4KTZ - chains A and B; structure by X-ray diffraction, 1.90 A resolution.

[Chain A (and B)]
Protein: RuvC endonuclease
Organism: Lactococcus phage bIL67
Notes: chain B of this document is another copy of the same molecule, construct and numbering; everything in this record applies to it too
UniProt: Q38242 (Q38242_9CAUD); residues 1-161 here = UniProt positions 1-161
Sequence (161 residues; each row starts with the number of its first residue):
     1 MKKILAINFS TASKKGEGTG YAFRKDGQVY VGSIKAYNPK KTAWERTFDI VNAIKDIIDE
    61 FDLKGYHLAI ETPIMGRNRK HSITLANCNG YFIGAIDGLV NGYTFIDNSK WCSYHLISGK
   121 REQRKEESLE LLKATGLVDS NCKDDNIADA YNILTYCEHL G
Disordered / not traced: 161
Sequence notes: engineered mutation N8 (Asp in Q38242)
Metal / ion sites: Mg2+: N8, E71
Reported in the primary citation:
  - catalytic residues: E71, D149
  - catalytic residues: D145 (by similarity / conservation)
  - Mg2+ coordination: N8, E71
  - Mg2+ coordination through a water molecule: D149
  - mutagenesis - D8N: abolished catalytic activity (citing earlier work)
  - mutagenesis - S10A, K40A: unchanged catalytic activity
  - mutagenesis - S109A, K110A, K120A: unchanged catalytic activity on replication forks
  - mutagenesis - T11A, R46A, R121A, R124A, R124A/K125A, K125A: abolished catalytic activity on DNA breaks
  - mutagenesis - T11A, R46A, R124A, R124A/K125A, K125A: abolished growth in response to UV resistance
  - mutagenesis - R121A: decreased growth in response to UV resistance
  - mutagenesis - R124A (1.21 x 10-8 M): decreased binding to junction
  - mutagenesis - R121A (7.33 x 10-9 M): increased binding to X junction
  - mutagenesis - R121A: decreased binding to F11
  - mutagenesis - R124A: decreased binding to linear DNA
  - mutagenesis - R121A, R124A: decreased binding to F12-RF
  - mutagenesis - R121A, R124A: decreased catalytic activity on X junction
  - mutagenesis - R124A: decreased catalytic activity on fork DNA
  - mutagenesis - R121A: decreased catalytic activity on F11 fork DNA
  - mutagenesis - S10A, K40A, S109A, K110A, K120A: unchanged growth

[Chain A / chain B interface]
Contacting residue pairs - 41 pairs, chain A then chain B:
  W44(A) with Y103(B); F105(B)
  P73(A) with N87(B)
  M75(A) with M75(B), hydrophobic; R79(B); I83(B), hydrophobic
  R79(A) with M75(B)
  S82(A) with I83(B)
  I83(A) with P73(B); I74(B); M75(B); I83(B); A86(B), hydrophobic
  A86(A) with I83(B); N87(B), hydrogen bond (backbone-side chain)
  N87(A) with P73(B); A86(B), hydrogen bond (side chain-backbone); N89(B), hydrogen bond; G90(B); F105(B)
  N89(A) with N87(B), hydrogen bond
  G90(A) with N87(B); G90(B); Y91(B), hydrogen bond (backbone-backbone)
  Y91(A) with G90(B), hydrogen bond (backbone-backbone); Y91(B); I93(B), hydrophobic; G94(B); D97(B), hydrogen bond; Y103(B), hydrophobic
  I93(A) with Y91(B), hydrophobic
  G94(A) with Y91(B); G94(B); A95(B)
  A95(A) with G94(B), hydrogen bond (backbone-backbone); A95(B)
  D97(A) with Y91(B), hydrogen bond
  Y103(A) with W44(B); Y91(B), hydrophobic
  F105(A) with W44(B); N87(B)
Other interface residues (no listed pair), chain A (18 interface residues in all): F48
Other interface residues (no listed pair), chain B (18 interface residues in all): F48

[Overview]
Chain A and chain B each contribute 18 residues to their interface, with 9 hydrogen bonds. Polar pairs include
A86(A)-N87(B), N87(A)-N89(B) and Y91(A)-D97(B). The paper reports catalytic residues E71(A), D149(A) and
D145(A); T11A, R46A and R121A of chain A, among others, abolish catalytic activity on DNA breaks; 12
substitutions were tested in all.
Both chains are RuvC endonuclease (Lactococcus phage bIL67). Entry 4KTZ (Lactococcus phage 67 RuvC) was
determined by X-ray diffraction.
